Entry 7WPR (electron microscopy, 4.39 A resolution (low resolution: residue-level contacts below are approximate; hydrogen-bond / salt-bridge calls are withheld)); this record covers chains E and F of the 32 polymer chains in the assembly.

# Chain E (and F)
Name: von Willebrand antigen 2
Organism: Homo sapiens
Notes: fragment: D1D2 domain; chain F of this document is another copy of the same molecule, construct and numbering; everything in this record applies to it too
UniProt: P04275 (VWF_HUMAN); numbering as in UniProt (aligned over 23-763)
Chain sequence (741 residues; each row starts with the number of its first residue):
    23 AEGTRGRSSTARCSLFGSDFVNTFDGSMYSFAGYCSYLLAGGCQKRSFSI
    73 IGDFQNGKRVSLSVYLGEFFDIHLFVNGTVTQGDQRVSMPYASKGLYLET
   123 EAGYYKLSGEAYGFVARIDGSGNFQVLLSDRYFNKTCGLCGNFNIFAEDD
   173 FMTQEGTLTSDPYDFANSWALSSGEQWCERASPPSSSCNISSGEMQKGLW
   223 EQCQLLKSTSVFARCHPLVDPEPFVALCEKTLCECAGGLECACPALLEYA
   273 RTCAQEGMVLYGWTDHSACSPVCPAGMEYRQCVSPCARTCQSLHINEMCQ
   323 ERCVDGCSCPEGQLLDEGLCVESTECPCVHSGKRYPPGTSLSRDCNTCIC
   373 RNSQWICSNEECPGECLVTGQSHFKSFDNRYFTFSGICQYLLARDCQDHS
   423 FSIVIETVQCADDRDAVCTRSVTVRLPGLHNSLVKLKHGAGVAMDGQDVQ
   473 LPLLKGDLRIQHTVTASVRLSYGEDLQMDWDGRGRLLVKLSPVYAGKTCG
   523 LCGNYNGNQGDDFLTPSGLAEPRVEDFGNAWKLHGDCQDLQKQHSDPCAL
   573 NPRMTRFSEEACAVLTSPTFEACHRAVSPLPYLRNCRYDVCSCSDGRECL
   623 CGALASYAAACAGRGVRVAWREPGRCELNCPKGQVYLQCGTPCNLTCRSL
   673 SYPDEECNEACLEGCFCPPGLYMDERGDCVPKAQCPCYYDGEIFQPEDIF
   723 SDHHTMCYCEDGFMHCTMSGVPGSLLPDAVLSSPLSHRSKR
Not modelled in the structure: 23-29, 741-763
Disulfides: C35-C162, C57-C200, C65-C159, C210-C255, C225-C250, C237-C275, C257-C263, C265-C291, C295-C329, C304-C325, C308-C321, C312-C348, C331-C342, C350-C372, C367-C384, C370-C379, C388-C524, C410-C559, C418-C521, C432-C440, C570-C613, C584-C608, C595-C633, C615-C621, C623-C648, C652-C687, C661-C683, C665-C679, C669-C707, C689-C701, C709-C731, C729-C738
Covalent attachments: N-acetylglucosamine (NAG) linked to N99, N156
Metal / ion sites: Ca2+ site 1: D47, N164, F168; Ca2+ site 2: D400, N528, N530, D533, D534
Curated features (UniProtKB/Swiss-Prot):
  - glycosylation (N-linked (GlcNAc...) asparagine): N99, N156, N211, N666
Reported in the primary citation:
  - mutagenesis - Y87S: decreased binding to D'D3 monomer
  - mutagenesis - Y87S: unchanged binding to another copy of this molecule

# How chain E and chain F interact
Contacting residue pairs (31; chain E residue first):
  Q431(E) with I721(F); F722(F)
  C432(E) with I721(F)
  A433(E) with I721(F)
  D434(E) with I721(F)
  R442(E) with E714(F)
  H460(E) with I715(F)
  Q469(E) with L475(F)
  D470(E) with D470(F); V471(F); Q472(F)
  V471(E) with D470(F); Q472(F)
  Q472(E) with D470(F); V471(F)
  L475(E) with Q469(F)
  R505(E) with Q717(F); D720(F)
  Q560(E) with H725(F)
  E714(E) with R442(F)
  I715(E) with H460(F)
  Q717(E) with R505(F)
  D720(E) with R505(F)
  I721(E) with Q431(F); C432(F); A433(F); D434(F)
  F722(E) with Q431(F); R442(F)
  S723(E) with Q431(F)
  H725(E) with Q560(F)
Also at the interface, not in a pair above, chain E (27 interface residues in all): V430, K459, M466, C559, S616, G713
Also at the interface, not in a pair above, chain F (27 interface residues in all): V430, K459, M466, C559, S616, G713, S723

# Overview
Chain E and chain F each contribute 27 residues to their interface. Covalently linked N-acetylglucosamine: at
N99(E) and N156(E). D47(E), N164(E) and F168(E) coordinate Ca2+ site 1. From the paper: Y87S of chain E
reduces binding to D'D3 monomer; Y87S of chain E leaves binding to another copy of this molecule unchanged.
Both chains are von Willebrand antigen 2 (Homo sapiens). Entry 7WPR (VWF D'D3 dimer complexed with D1D2 at
4.39 angstron resolution(VWF tube)) was determined by electron microscopy together with 7WPP, 7WPQ, 7WPS and
7WQT from the same study.
